1E7P - chains A and B of the 6 polymer chains in the assembly; structure by X-ray diffraction, 3.10 A resolution.

== Chain A ==
Molecule: Fumarate reductase flavoprotein subunit
From: Wolinella succinogenes
Notes: EC 1.3.5.4
UniProt: P17412 (FRDA_WOLSU); numbering as in UniProt (aligned over 1-656)
Sequence (656 residues; numbered 1 to 656; the number before each row is that of its first residue):
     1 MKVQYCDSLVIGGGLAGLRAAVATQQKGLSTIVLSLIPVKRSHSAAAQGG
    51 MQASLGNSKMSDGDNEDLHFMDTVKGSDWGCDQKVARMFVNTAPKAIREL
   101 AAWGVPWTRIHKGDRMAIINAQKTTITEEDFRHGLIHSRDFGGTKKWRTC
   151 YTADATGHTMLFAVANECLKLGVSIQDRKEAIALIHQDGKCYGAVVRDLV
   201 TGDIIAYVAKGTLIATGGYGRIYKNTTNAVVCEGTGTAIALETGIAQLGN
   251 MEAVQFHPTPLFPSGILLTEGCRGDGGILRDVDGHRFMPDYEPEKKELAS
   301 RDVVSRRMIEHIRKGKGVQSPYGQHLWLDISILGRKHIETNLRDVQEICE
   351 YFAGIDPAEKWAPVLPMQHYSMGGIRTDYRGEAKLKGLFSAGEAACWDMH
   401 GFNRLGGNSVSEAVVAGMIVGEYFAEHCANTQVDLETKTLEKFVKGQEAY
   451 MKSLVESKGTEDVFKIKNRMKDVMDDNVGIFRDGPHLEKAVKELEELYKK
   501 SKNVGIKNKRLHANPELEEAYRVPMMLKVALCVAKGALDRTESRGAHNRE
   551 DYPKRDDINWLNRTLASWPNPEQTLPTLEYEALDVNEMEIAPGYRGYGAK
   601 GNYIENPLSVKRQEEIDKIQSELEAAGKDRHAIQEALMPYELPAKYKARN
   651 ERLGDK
Not modelled in the structure: 656
Covalent attachments: flavin-adenine dinucleotide (FAD) linked to H43

== Chain B ==
Molecule: Fumarate reductase iron-sulfur subunit
From: Wolinella succinogenes
Notes: EC 1.3.5.1
UniProt: P17596 (FRDB_WOLSU); residues 1-239 here = UniProt positions 1-239
Sequence (239 residues; row label = number of the first residue in the row):
     1 MGRMLTIRVFKYDPQSAVSKPHFQEYKIEEAPSMTIFIVLNMIRETYDPD
    51 LNFDFVCRAGICGSCGMMINGRPSLACRTLTKDFEDGVITLLPLPAFKLI
   101 KDLSVDTGNWFNGMSQRVESWIHAQKEHDISKLEERIEPEVAQEVFELDR
   151 CIECGCCIAACGTKIMREDFVGAAGLNRVVRFMIDPHDERTDEDYYELIG
   201 DDDGVFGCMTLLACHDVCPKNLPLQSKIAYLRRKMVSVN
Curated features (UniProtKB/Swiss-Prot):
  - binding site ([2Fe-2S] cluster): C57, C62, C65, C77
  - binding site ([4Fe-4S] cluster): C151, C154, C157, C218
  - binding site ([3Fe-4S] cluster): C161, C208, C214

== Chain A / chain B interface ==
Contacting residue pairs - 116 pairs, chain A then chain B:
  P38(A) with G108(B)
  K40(A) with N112(B); S115(B), hydrogen bond; E153(B), salt bridge
  R41(A) with V56(B); C62(B), hydrogen bond (side chain-backbone); G63(B), hydrogen bond (side chain-backbone); S64(B); T107(B), hydrogen bond; I152(B); E153(B), hydrogen bond (side chain-backbone)
  A46(A) with I61(B), hydrophobic
  L55(A) with E134(B)
  N57(A) with E134(B)
  K95(A) with I130(B)
  R98(A) with I130(B); S131(B); K132(B), hydrogen bond (side chain-backbone); L133(B); E134(B), salt bridge
  E99(A) with I130(B)
  A101(A) with H187(B)
  A102(A) with I122(B)
  W103(A) with I122(B)
  G104(A) with I122(B); R181(B); D185(B)
  P106(A) with A142(B); V145(B); F146(B), hydrophobic; D149(B)
  R109(A) with E135(B), hydrogen bond (side chain-backbone); I137(B); P139(B); A142(B)
  I110(A) with P139(B)
  H111(A) with P139(B); E140(B), salt bridge
  F131(A) with R136(B), hydrogen bond (backbone-side chain)
  R132(A) with R136(B)
  H133(A) with R136(B), hydrogen bond (backbone-side chain); E138(B), salt bridge; P139(B)
  G134(A) with R136(B); I137(B), hydrogen bond (backbone-backbone)
  L135(A) with R136(B)
  I136(A) with E134(B), hydrogen bond (backbone-side chain)
  T152(A) with F146(B)
  A153(A) with F146(B), hydrophobic
  H158(A) with D149(B), hydrogen bond (side chain-backbone); R150(B), hydrogen bond (side chain-backbone); C151(B), hydrogen bond (side chain-backbone); I152(B)
  T159(A) with F146(B); D149(B)
  F162(A) with C151(B); E153(B)
  N166(A) with S120(B), hydrogen bond (side chain-backbone); W121(B)
  L169(A) with N112(B); S115(B); W121(B)
  K170(A) with W121(B)
  D177(A) with N109(B), hydrogen bond
  R178(A) with D54(B), salt bridge; I100(B); S104(B); V105(B), hydrogen bond (side chain-backbone)
  V200(A) with Q15(B)
  R221(A) with R58(B)
  T226(A) with R58(B)
  T227(A) with R58(B), hydrogen bond (backbone-side chain)
  A229(A) with V56(B)
  V230(A) with F55(B); V56(B), hydrogen bond (backbone-backbone)
  V231(A) with V56(B), hydrophobic
  S264(A) with R58(B), hydrogen bond (backbone-side chain)
  G265(A) with R58(B)
  I266(A) with R58(B); A59(B), hydrophobic
  Y322(A) with P32(B)
  R343(A) with E147(B), salt bridge; R150(B)
  D344(A) with I61(B)
  E347(A) with R78(B), salt bridge
  I348(A) with A59(B)
  Y351(A) with R78(B); L80(B)
  F352(A) with S33(B); R58(B); A59(B); C77(B)
  F464(A) with R44(B); E45(B); P49(B), hydrophobic
  N468(A) with E45(B), hydrogen bond
  K507(A) with Y47(B); P49(B)
  N508(A) with P49(B), hydrogen bond (side chain-backbone); D50(B)
  R510(A) with D50(B), salt bridge; N52(B), hydrogen bond; K101(B)
  H512(A) with D13(B), salt bridge; Q15(B)
  A513(A) with N52(B), hydrogen bond (backbone-side chain)
  P515(A) with R44(B); P49(B); L51(B)
  E516(A) with P49(B)
  A648(A) with S131(B)
  R649(A) with S131(B)
  N650(A) with S131(B)
  E651(A) with S131(B), hydrogen bond (backbone-backbone); K132(B), salt bridge; L133(B)
Also at the interface, not in a pair above, chain A (73 interface residues in all): I37, V39, V105, W107, E167, T201, N228, D462, Y646, L653
Also at the interface, not in a pair above, chain B (66 interface residues in all): F37, C57, F111, Q116, C154, R178, F182, K220

== Summary ==
73 residues of chain A and 66 residues of chain B are in contact, with 25 hydrogen bonds and 10 salt bridges.
Polar contacts include K40(A)-E153(B), R98(A)-E134(B) and H111(A)-E140(B).
Chain A is Fumarate reductase flavoprotein subunit and chain B is Fumarate reductase iron-sulfur subunit, both
from Wolinella succinogenes; the structure, Quinol:fumarate reductase from wolinella succinogenes, was
determined by X-ray diffraction.
